PDB entry 7ABF | electron microscopy, 3.90 A resolution | chains N and Z of the 15 polymer chains in the assembly

== Chain N ==
Molecule: Zinc finger matrin-type protein 2
Source organism: Homo sapiens
UniProtKB: Q96NC0 (ZMAT2_HUMAN); residue numbers follow UniProt; this construct covers 1-199
Chain sequence (199 residues; each row starts with the number of its first residue):
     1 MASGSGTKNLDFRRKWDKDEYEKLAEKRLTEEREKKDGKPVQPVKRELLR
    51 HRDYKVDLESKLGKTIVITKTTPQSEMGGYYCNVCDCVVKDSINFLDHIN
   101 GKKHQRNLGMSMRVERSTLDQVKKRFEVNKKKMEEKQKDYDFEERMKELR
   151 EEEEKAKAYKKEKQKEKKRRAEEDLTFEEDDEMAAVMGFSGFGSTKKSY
Not modelled in the structure: 1-78, 135-199
UniProt features mapped onto this chain:
  - zinc finger: Tyr80 to His104 (Matrin-type)
  - modified residue: Ala2 (N-acetylalanine)
  - cross-link (Glycyl lysine isopeptide (Lys-Gly)): Lys8 (interchain with G-Cter in SUMO2), Lys36 (interchain with G-Cter in SUMO2), Lys39 (interchain with G-Cter in SUMO2), Lys45 (interchain with G-Cter in SUMO2), Lys55 (interchain with G-Cter in SUMO2), Lys61 (interchain with G-Cter in SUMO2), Lys64 (interchain with G-Cter in SUMO2), Lys70 (interchain with G-Cter in SUMO2), Lys102 (interchain with G-Cter in SUMO2), Lys123 (interchain with G-Cter in SUMO2)

== Chain Z ==
Molecule: Minx M3 RNA
Sequence (230 nucleotides; numbered 1 to 230; the number before each row is that of its first residue):
     1 GGGAGACGGAAUUCGAGCUCGCCCACUCUUGGAUCGGAAACCCGUCGGCC
    51 UCCGAACGGUAAGAGCCUAGCAUGUAGAACUGGUUACCUGCAGCCCAAGC
   101 UUGCUGCACGUCUAGGGCGCAGUAGUCCAGGGUUUCCUUGAUGAUGUCAU
   151 ACUUAUCCUGUCCCUUUUUUUUCCACAGCUCGCGGUUGAGGACAAACUCU
   201 UCGCGGUCUUUCCAGUGGGGAUCCAAUAUC
Not modelled in the structure: 1-49, 79-230

== Chain N / chain Z interface ==
Pairs across the interface (7):
  Cys87(N) - C66(Z)  sugar contact
  Val88(N) - C66(Z)  sugar contact
  Asp97(N) - U68(Z)  hydrogen bond to the sugar
  His98(N) - C67(Z)  sugar contact
  Gly101(N) - U68(Z)  phosphate contact
  Gly101(N) - A69(Z)  phosphate contact
  Lys103(N) - U68(Z)  phosphate contact
Interface residues without a listed pair, chain N (7 interface residues in all): Lys102

== Summary ==
The interface between chain N and chain Z involves 7 residues on one side and 4 on the other, with 1 hydrogen
bond. The hydrogen-bonded pair is Asp97(N)-U68(Z).
Here chain N is Zinc finger matrin-type protein 2 (Homo sapiens) and chain Z is Minx M3 RNA. Entry 7ABF (Human
pre-Bact-1 spliceosome core structure) was determined by electron microscopy, deposited together with 7AAV and
7ABH.
